Entry 4HRD (X-ray diffraction, 2.80 A resolution); this record covers chains I and Y of the 28 polymer chains in the assembly.

== Chain I ==
Protein: Proteasome component PUP3
Source organism: Saccharomyces cerevisiae
Notes: EC 3.4.25.1
UniProtKB: P25451 (PSB3_YEAST); residues 1-204 here correspond to UniProt positions 2-205 (UniProt number = residue number + 1)
Amino-acid sequence (204 residues; numbered 1 to 204; the number before each row is that of its first residue):
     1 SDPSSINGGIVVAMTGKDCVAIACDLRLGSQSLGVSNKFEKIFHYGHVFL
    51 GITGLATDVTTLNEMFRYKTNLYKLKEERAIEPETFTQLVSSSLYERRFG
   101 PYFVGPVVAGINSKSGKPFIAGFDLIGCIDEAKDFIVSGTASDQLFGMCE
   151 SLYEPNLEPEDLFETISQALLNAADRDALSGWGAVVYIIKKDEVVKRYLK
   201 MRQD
Residues lining bound ligands: Carmaphycin A, bound form (OV1; N-[(2S)-1-({(2S)-1-{[(2R,3S,4S)-1,3-dihydroxy-2,6-dimethylheptan-4-yl]amino}-4-[(R)-methylsulfinyl]-1-oxobutan-2-yl}amino)-3-methyl-1-oxobutan-2-yl]hexanamide): Arg-98, Asp-124, Leu-125, Ile-126, Cys-128
Curated features (UniProtKB/Swiss-Prot):
  - modified residue: Ser-30 (Phosphoserine)
  - cross-link: Lys-69 (Glycyl lysine isopeptide (Lys-Gly) (interchain with G-Cter in ubiquitin))

== Chain Y ==
Protein: Proteasome component PRE2
Source organism: Saccharomyces cerevisiae
Notes: EC 3.4.25.1
UniProtKB: P30656 (PSB5_YEAST); residues 1-212 here correspond to UniProt positions 76-287 (UniProt number = residue number + 75)
Amino-acid sequence (212 residues; each row starts with the number of its first residue):
     1 TTTLAFRFQGGIIVAVDSRATAGNWVASQTVKKVIEINPFLLGTMAGGAA
    51 DCQFWETWLGSQCRLHELREKERISVAAASKILSNLVYQYKGAGLSMGTM
   101 ICGYTRKEGPTIYYVDSDGTRLKGDIFCVGSGQTFAYGVLDSNYKWDLSV
   151 EDALYLGKRSILAAAHRDAYSGGSVNLYHVTEDGWIYHGNHDVGELFWKV
   201 KEEEGSFNNVIG
Glycans and other covalent adducts: Carmaphycin A, bound form (OV1) linked to Thr-1
Residues lining bound ligands: Carmaphycin A, bound form (OV1; N-[(2S)-1-({(2S)-1-{[(2R,3S,4S)-1,3-dihydroxy-2,6-dimethylheptan-4-yl]amino}-4-[(R)-methylsulfinyl]-1-oxobutan-2-yl}amino)-3-methyl-1-oxobutan-2-yl]hexanamide): Arg-19, Ala-20, Thr-21, Ala-22, Ala-27, Val-31, Lys-33, Met-45, Ala-46, Gly-47, Gly-48, Ala-49, Ser-96, Ser-131, Tyr-170
Reported in the primary citation:
  - catalytic residues: Thr-1
  - binding site for Carmaphycin A, bound form: Thr-1, Ala-20, Thr-21, Ala-22, Ala-27, Val-31, Lys-33, Met-45, Gly-47, Ala-49

== Interface between chain I and chain Y ==
Contacting residue pairs (47):
  Arg-27(I) / Ala-169(Y)
  Ser-32(I) / Arg-167(Y)
  Ser-32(I) / Asp-168(Y)
  Ser-32(I) / Ala-169(Y)  hydrogen bond (backbone-backbone)
  Ser-32(I) / Tyr-170(Y)
  Leu-33(I) / Phe-135(Y)  hydrophobic
  Leu-33(I) / Arg-167(Y)
  Gly-34(I) / Arg-167(Y)  hydrogen bond (backbone-side chain)
  Val-35(I) / Arg-167(Y)  hydrogen bond (backbone-side chain)
  Asn-37(I) / His-166(Y)
  Asn-37(I) / Asn-209(Y)  hydrogen bond (side chain-backbone)
  Lys-38(I) / Asn-209(Y)  hydrogen bond (side chain-backbone)
  Lys-38(I) / Ile-211(Y)
  Gln-144(I) / Trp-25(Y)
  Asp-175(I) / Val-26(Y)
  Arg-176(I) / Asn-24(Y)
  Arg-176(I) / Trp-25(Y)
  Arg-176(I) / Val-26(Y)  hydrogen bond (side chain-backbone)
  Arg-176(I) / Ala-27(Y)  hydrogen bond (side chain-backbone)
  Asp-177(I) / Asn-24(Y)
  Asp-177(I) / Val-26(Y)
  Ala-178(I) / Asn-24(Y)  hydrogen bond (backbone-backbone)
  Ala-178(I) / Val-26(Y)
  Ala-178(I) / Ala-169(Y)
  Ala-178(I) / Tyr-170(Y)  hydrophobic
  Leu-179(I) / Asn-24(Y)
  Leu-179(I) / Ala-169(Y)  hydrophobic
  Trp-182(I) / His-166(Y)  hydrogen bond (side chain-backbone)
  Trp-182(I) / Arg-167(Y)
  Lys-200(I) / Trp-198(Y)
  Met-201(I) / Trp-198(Y)
  Arg-202(I) / Gln-29(Y)
  Arg-202(I) / Gly-173(Y)  hydrogen bond (side chain-backbone)
  Arg-202(I) / Asp-192(Y)  salt bridge
  Arg-202(I) / Gly-194(Y)
  Gln-203(I) / His-166(Y)  hydrogen bond (backbone-side chain)
  Gln-203(I) / Phe-197(Y)
  Gln-203(I) / Trp-198(Y)
  Gln-203(I) / Val-210(Y)
  Asp-204(I) / Arg-19(Y)  salt bridge
  Asp-204(I) / Gln-29(Y)
  Asp-204(I) / Ala-165(Y)
  Asp-204(I) / Asp-168(Y)
  Asp-204(I) / Ser-171(Y)
  Asp-204(I) / Gly-172(Y)
  Asp-204(I) / Gly-173(Y)  hydrogen bond (side chain-backbone)
  Asp-204(I) / Val-193(Y)
Interface residues without a listed pair, chain I (21 interface residues in all): Leu-26, Tyr-198
Interface residues without a listed pair, chain Y (26 interface residues in all): Ser-28, Asn-208

== In short ==
21 residues of chain I and 26 residues of chain Y are in contact; the contacts include 12 hydrogen bonds and 2
salt bridges. Polar contacts include Arg-202(I)/Asp-192(Y), Asp-204(I)/Arg-19(Y) and Gly-34(I)/Arg-167(Y). The
paper reports the catalytic residue Thr-1(Y); a binding site for Carmaphycin A, bound form at Thr-1(Y),
Ala-20(Y) and Thr-21(Y) among others.
Here chain I is Proteasome component PUP3 and chain Y is Proteasome component PRE2, both from Saccharomyces
cerevisiae. Entry 4HRD (Crystal structure of yeast 20S proteasome in complex with the natural product
carmaphycin A) was determined by X-ray diffraction (same publication as 4LTC, 4HNP and 4HRC).
